PDB entry 8DO6 | electron microscopy, 3.10 A resolution | chains J and H of the 9 polymer chains in the assembly

Chain J:
Molecule: Target RNA
Sequence (43 nucleotides; numbered 1 to 43; the number before each row is that of its first residue):
     1 CUUUGUACUGAUGAUUUAUAUACUUCGGCAUACGUUCUCUAAA
Unresolved in the structure: 1-9, 36-43

Chain H:
Name: CRISPR system Cms protein Csm5
Organism: Staphylococcus epidermidis RP62A
Reference sequence: Q5HK93 (Q5HK93_STAEQ); residues 1-340 here = UniProt positions 1-340
Amino-acid sequence (340 residues; row label = number of the first residue in the row):
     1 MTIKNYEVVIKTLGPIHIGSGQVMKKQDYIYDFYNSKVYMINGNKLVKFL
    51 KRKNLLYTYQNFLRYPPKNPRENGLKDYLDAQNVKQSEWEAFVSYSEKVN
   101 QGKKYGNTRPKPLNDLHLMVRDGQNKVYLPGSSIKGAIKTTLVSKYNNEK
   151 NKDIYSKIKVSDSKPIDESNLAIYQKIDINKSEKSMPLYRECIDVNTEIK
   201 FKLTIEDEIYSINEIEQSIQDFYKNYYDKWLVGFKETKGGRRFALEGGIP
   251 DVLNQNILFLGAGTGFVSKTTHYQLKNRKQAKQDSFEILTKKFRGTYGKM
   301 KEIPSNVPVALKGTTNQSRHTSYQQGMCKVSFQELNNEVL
Unresolved in the structure: 1, 104-110, 336-340
What the authors report for this chain:
  - contacts within the chain: Arg-121/Glu-191
  - binding site for Target RNA (chain J): Lys-25, Lys-26, Arg-71, Glu-72, Asn-114

How chain J and chain H interact:
Pairs across the interface - 17 pairs, chain J then chain H:
  G10(J) with Lys-111(H), salt bridge to the phosphate
  A11(J) with Glu-72(H), hydrogen bond to the sugar; Lys-111(H), phosphate contact
  U12(J) with Lys-26(H), salt bridge to the phosphate; Arg-71(H), phosphate contact; Pro-112(H), phosphate contact; Asn-114(H), hydrogen bond to the phosphate; Pro-187(H), base contact
  G13(J) with Lys-25(H), sugar contact; Lys-26(H), phosphate contact; Arg-71(H), salt bridge to the phosphate; Asn-114(H), hydrogen bond to the phosphate; Asp-115(H), base contact; Pro-187(H), base contact; Leu-188(H), base contact
  A14(J) with Lys-25(H), salt bridge to the phosphate; Arg-71(H), salt bridge to the phosphate
Also at the interface, not in a pair above, chain J (6 interface residues in all): U15
Also at the interface, not in a pair above, chain H (14 interface residues in all): Lys-103, Leu-113, Ser-185, Phe-293

Overview:
6 residues of chain J and 14 residues of chain H are in contact; the contacts include 3 hydrogen bonds and 5
salt bridges. Polar pairs include A11(J)/Glu-72(H), U12(J)/Asn-114(H) and G13(J)/Asn-114(H). The paper reports
a binding site for Target RNA (chain J) at Lys-25(H), Lys-26(H) and Arg-71(H) among others; contacts within
the chain involving Arg-121(H) and Glu-191(H).
Chain J is Target RNA and chain H is CRISPR system Cms protein Csm5 (Staphylococcus epidermidis RP62A); the
structure, The structure of S. epidermidis Cas10-Csm bound to target RNA, was determined by electron
microscopy.
